PDB entry 8RCH | electron microscopy, 4.00 A resolution | chains A and B of the 8 polymer chains in the assembly

[Chain A (and B)]
Protein: Serine/threonine-protein kinase mTOR
Source organism: Homo sapiens
Notes: EC 2.7.11.1; chain B of this document is another copy of the same molecule, construct and numbering; everything in this record applies to it too
UniProt: P42345 (MTOR_HUMAN); numbering as in UniProt (aligned over 1-2549)
Chain sequence (2549 residues; each row starts with the number of its first residue):
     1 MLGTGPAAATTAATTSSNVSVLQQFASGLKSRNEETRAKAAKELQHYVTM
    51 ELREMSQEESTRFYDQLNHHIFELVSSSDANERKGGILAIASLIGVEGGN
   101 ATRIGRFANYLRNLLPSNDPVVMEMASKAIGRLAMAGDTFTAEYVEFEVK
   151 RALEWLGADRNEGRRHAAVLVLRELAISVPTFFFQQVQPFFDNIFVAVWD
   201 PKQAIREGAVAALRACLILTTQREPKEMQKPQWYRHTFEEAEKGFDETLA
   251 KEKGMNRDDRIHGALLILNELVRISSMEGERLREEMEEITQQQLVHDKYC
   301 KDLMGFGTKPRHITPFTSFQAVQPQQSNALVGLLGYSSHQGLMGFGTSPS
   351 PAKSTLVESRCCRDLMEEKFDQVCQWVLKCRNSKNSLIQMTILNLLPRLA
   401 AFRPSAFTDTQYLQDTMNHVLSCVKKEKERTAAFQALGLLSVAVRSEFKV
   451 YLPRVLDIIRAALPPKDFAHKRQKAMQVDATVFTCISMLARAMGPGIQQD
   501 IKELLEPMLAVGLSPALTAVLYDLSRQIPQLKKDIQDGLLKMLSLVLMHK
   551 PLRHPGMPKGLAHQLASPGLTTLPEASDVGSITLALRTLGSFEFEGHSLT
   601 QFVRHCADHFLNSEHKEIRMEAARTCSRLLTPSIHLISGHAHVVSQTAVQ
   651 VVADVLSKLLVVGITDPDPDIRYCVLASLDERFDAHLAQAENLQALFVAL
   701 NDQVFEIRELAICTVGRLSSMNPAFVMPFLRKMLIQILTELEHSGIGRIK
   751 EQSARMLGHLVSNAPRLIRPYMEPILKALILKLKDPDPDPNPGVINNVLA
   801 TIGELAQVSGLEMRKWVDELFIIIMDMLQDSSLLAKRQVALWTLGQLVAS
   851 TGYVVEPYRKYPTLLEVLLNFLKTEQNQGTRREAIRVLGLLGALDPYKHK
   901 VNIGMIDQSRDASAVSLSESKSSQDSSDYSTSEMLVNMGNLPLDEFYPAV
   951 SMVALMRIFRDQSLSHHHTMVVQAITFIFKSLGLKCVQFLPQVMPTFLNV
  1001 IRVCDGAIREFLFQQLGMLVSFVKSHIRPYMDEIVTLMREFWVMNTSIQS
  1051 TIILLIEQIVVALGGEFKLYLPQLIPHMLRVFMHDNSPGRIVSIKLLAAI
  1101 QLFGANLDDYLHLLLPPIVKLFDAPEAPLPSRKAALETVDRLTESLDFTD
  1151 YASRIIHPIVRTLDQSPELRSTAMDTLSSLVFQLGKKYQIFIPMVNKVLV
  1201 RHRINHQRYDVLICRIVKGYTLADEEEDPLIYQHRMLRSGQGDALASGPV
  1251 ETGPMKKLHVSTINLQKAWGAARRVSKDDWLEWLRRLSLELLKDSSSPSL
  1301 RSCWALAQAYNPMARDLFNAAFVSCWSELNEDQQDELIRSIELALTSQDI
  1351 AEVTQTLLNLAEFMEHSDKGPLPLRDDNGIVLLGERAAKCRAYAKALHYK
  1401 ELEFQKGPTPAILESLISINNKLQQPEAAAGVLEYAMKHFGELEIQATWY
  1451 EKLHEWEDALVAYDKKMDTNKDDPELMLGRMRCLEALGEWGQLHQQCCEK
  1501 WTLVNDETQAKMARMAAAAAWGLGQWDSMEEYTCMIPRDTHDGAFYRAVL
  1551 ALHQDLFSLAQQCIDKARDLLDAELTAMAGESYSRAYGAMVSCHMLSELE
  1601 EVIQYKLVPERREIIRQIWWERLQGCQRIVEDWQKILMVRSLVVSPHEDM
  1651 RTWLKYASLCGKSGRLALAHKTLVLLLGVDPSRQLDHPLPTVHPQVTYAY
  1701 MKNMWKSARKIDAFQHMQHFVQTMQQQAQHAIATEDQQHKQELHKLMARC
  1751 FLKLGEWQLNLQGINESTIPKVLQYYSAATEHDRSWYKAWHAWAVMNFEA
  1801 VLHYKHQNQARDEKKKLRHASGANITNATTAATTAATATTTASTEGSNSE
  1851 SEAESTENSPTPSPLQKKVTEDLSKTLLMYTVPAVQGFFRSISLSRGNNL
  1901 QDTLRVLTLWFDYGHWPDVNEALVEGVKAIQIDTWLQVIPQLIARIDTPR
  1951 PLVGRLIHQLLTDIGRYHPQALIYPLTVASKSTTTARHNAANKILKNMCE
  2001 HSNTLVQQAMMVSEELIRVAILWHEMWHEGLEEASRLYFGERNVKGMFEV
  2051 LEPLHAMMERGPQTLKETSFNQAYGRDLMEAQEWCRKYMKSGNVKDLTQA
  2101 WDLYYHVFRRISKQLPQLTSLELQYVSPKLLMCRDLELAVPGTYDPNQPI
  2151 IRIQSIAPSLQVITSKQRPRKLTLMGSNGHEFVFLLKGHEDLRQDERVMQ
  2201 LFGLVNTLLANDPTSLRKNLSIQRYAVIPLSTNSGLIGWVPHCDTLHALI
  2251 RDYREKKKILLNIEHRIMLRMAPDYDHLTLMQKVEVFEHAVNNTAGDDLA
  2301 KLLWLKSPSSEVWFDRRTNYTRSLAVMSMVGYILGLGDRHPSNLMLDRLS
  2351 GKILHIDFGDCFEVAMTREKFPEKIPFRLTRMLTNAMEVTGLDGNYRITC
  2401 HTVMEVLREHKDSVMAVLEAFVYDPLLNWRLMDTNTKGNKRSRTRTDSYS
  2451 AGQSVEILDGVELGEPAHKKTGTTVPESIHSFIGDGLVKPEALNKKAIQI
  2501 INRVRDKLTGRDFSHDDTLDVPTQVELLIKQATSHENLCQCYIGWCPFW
Disordered / not traced: 1-60, 75-81, 157-161, 224-232, 246-260, 290-385, 405-409, 424-428, 467-477, 492-496, 550-577, 596-598, 634-643, 787-790, 904-932, 1223-1260, 1442-1512, 1524-1527, 1549, 1815-1866, 2437-2491
Bound ions: Mg2+ site 1: H2189 (together with AMP-PNP); Mg2+ site 2: E2190 (together with AMP-PNP)
Residues lining bound ligands: AMP-PNP (ANP; phosphoaminophosphonic acid-adenylate ester): Q2167, P2169, L2185, K2187, E2190, G2238, W2239, V2240, C2243, M2345, I2356, D2357
Swiss-Prot annotation at these positions:
  - region: V2162 to R2168 (G-loop), K2258 to G2296 (Interaction with MLST8), G2335 to N2343 (Catalytic loop), H2355 to T2380 (Activation loop)
  - binding site (1D-myo-inositol hexakisphosphate): K1662, K1702, R1749
  - binding site (ATP): S2165, Q2167, L2185, K2187, E2190, Y2225, G2238, W2239, V2240, T2245, M2345, I2356
  - binding site (Mg(2+)): N2343, D2357
  - modified residue: M1 (N-acetylmethionine), S567 (Phosphoserine), T1162 (Phosphothreonine), K1218 (N6-acetyllysine), S1261 (Phosphoserine), S2159 (Phosphoserine), T2164 (Phosphothreonine), T2173 (Phosphothreonine), T2446 (Phosphothreonine), S2448 (Phosphoserine), S2478 (Phosphoserine), S2481 (Phosphoserine)
  - cross-link: K2066 (Glycyl lysine isopeptide (Lys-Gly) (interchain with G-Cter in ubiquitin))
  - natural variant: A8 (A8S: In a lung large cell carcinoma sample), M135 (M135T: In a metastatic melanoma sample), R624 (R624H: In FCORD2; uncertain significance), D1376 (D1376E: Found in a patient with focal epilepsy; uncertain significance), Y1450 (Y1450D: In FCORD2), W1456 (W1456G: In FCORD2), A1459 (A1459D: In FCORD2; A1459S: In FCORD2; uncertain significance), L1460 (L1460P: In FCORD2), C1483 (C1483R: In FCORD2), W1490 (W1490R: In SKS), M1595 (M1595I: In SKS), R1709 (R1709H: In FCORD2; uncertain significance), 13 further natural variant entries in UniProt
  - mutagenesis: K2066 (K2066R: Complete loss ubiquitination by the SCF(FBXO22) complex), S2159 (S2159A: Reduces mTORC1-associated S-2481 autophosphorylation; when associated with A-2164. Reduced activity of the mTORC1 complex; S2159D: Mimics phosphorylation ...), T2164 (T2164A: Reduces mTORC1-associated S-2481 autophosphorylation; when associated with A-2159; T2164E: Stronger phosphorylation of RPS6KB1; when associated with D-2159), T2173 (T2173A: Increased mTOR kinase activity), H2340 (H2340A: Barely detectable kinase activity), D2357 (D2357E: Kinase-dead mutant, loss of interaction with TM4SF5 and loss of lysosome membrane localization; when associated with I-2364), V2364 (V2364I: Kinase-dead mutant, loss of interaction with TM4SF5 and loss of lysosome membrane localization; when associated with E-2357)

[How chain A and chain B interact]
Pairs across the interface - 43 pairs, chain A then chain B:
  E614(A) with K1197(B), salt bridge
  R619(A) with K1197(B)
  I664(A) with F1191(B), hydrophobic
  T665(A) with I1190(B); F1191(B); M1194(B)
  P667(A) with H1157(B)
  F697(A) with D1150(B)
  N701(A) with D1150(B), hydrogen bond (side chain-backbone); Y1151(B); S1153(B), hydrogen bond (backbone-side chain); R1154(B)
  D702(A) with R1154(B)
  Q703(A) with R1154(B)
  K732(A) with D1150(B), salt bridge
  Q736(A) with H1112(B)
  E740(A) with L1113(B)
  H743(A) with P1076(B)
  P1072(A) with H743(B)
  P1076(A) with H743(B)
  H1112(A) with Q736(B); T739(B); E740(B), salt bridge
  L1113(A) with T739(B); E740(B); H743(B)
  D1150(A) with F697(B); N701(B), hydrogen bond (backbone-side chain); K732(B), salt bridge
  S1153(A) with I664(B); V698(B); N701(B)
  R1154(A) with N701(B), hydrogen bond
  H1157(A) with I664(B), hydrogen bond (side chain-backbone); P667(B)
  R1161(A) with P667(B)
  K1187(A) with Q694(B), hydrogen bond
  I1190(A) with V661(B); I664(B)
  F1191(A) with I664(B), hydrophobic
  P1193(A) with V661(B), hydrophobic
  M1194(A) with I664(B); T665(B)
Interface residues without a listed pair, chain A (32 interface residues in all): V661, V698, T739, S744, L1079
Interface residues without a listed pair, chain B (32 interface residues in all): D666, D702, Q703, S744, P1072, L1079, P1158

[In short]
Chain A and chain B each contribute 32 residues to their interface, with 6 hydrogen bonds and 4 salt bridges.
Among the polar pairs are E614(A)-K1197(B), K732(A)-D1150(B) and H1112(A)-E740(B). Chain A binds AMP-PNP.
Chain A and chain B are both Serine/threonine-protein kinase mTOR (Homo sapiens); the structure, CryoEM
structure of mTORC1 with a paediatric kidney cancer-associated 1455-EWED-1458 duplication in mTOR, overall
refinement, was determined by electron microscopy.
